9C9U - chains G and L of the 18 polymer chains in the assembly; structure by electron microscopy, 4.50 A resolution (low resolution: residue-level contacts below are approximate; hydrogen-bond / salt-bridge calls are withheld).

# Chain G
Protein: Complement C1q subcomponent subunit B
UniProtKB: P02746 (C1QB_HUMAN); residues 1-44 here correspond to UniProt positions 28-71 (UniProt number = residue number + 27)
Sequence (44 residues; row label = number of the first residue in the row):
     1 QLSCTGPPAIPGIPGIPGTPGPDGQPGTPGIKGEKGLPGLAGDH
Not modelled in the structure: 1-6, 31-44
Modified positions: Pro-8, Pro-11, Pro-14, Pro-17, Pro-20, Pro-26, Pro-29, Pro-38 (4-hydroxyproline; HYP)
Swiss-Prot annotation at these positions:
  - modified residue: Gln-1 (Pyrrolidone carboxylic acid), Pro-8 (4-hydroxyproline), Pro-11 (4-hydroxyproline), Pro-14 (4-hydroxyproline), Pro-26 (4-hydroxyproline), Pro-29 (4-hydroxyproline), Lys-32 (5-hydroxylysine), Lys-35 (5-hydroxylysine), Pro-38 (4-hydroxyproline)

# Chain L
Protein: Complement C1q subcomponent subunit A
UniProtKB: P02745 (C1QA_HUMAN); aligned to UniProt positions 23-59 over residues 1-37 (the alignment contains insertions or deletions, so no single offset holds)
Sequence (37 residues; each row starts with the number of its first residue):
     1 EDLCRAPDGKKGEAGRPGRRGRPGLKGQGEPGAPGIR
Not modelled in the structure: 1-5, 31-37
Modified positions: Pro-17 (4-hydroxyproline; HYP); Pro-23 (4-hydroxyproline; HYP); Pro-34 (4-hydroxyproline; HYP)
Swiss-Prot annotation at these positions:
  - modified residue: Lys-11 (5-hydroxylysine), Pro-17 (4-hydroxyproline), Pro-23 (4-hydroxyproline), Lys-26 (5-hydroxylysine)
  - glycosylation (O-linked (Gal...) hydroxylysine): Lys-11, Lys-26
From the paper describing this entry:
  - mutagenesis - R16A, R19A, R22A: unchanged stability

# How chain G and chain L interact
Residue-residue contacts (38; chain G residue first):
  Pro-7(G) with Ala-6(L)
  Ala-9(G) with Ala-6(L); Pro-7(L); Asp-8(L)
  Ile-10(G) with Asp-8(L); Gly-9(L)
  Pro-11(G) with Gly-9(L)
  Gly-12(G) with Gly-9(L); Lys-10(L)
  Ile-13(G) with Lys-11(L); Gly-12(L)
  Pro-14(G) with Lys-11(L)
  Gly-15(G) with Lys-11(L); Glu-13(L)
  Ile-16(G) with Ala-14(L); Gly-15(L)
  Gly-18(G) with Gly-15(L); Arg-16(L)
  Thr-19(G) with Pro-17(L); Gly-18(L)
  Gly-21(G) with Gly-18(L); Arg-19(L)
  Pro-22(G) with Arg-20(L); Gly-21(L)
  Asp-23(G) with Arg-20(L); Gly-21(L)
  Gly-24(G) with Gly-21(L); Arg-22(L); Pro-23(L)
  Gln-25(G) with Arg-20(L); Pro-23(L); Gly-24(L)
  Gly-27(G) with Gly-24(L); Leu-25(L)
  Thr-28(G) with Leu-25(L); Lys-26(L)
  Pro-29(G) with Lys-26(L)
  Gly-30(G) with Lys-26(L)
Other interface residues (no listed pair), chain G (24 interface residues in all): Pro-8, Pro-17, Pro-20, Pro-26
Other interface residues (no listed pair), chain L (23 interface residues in all): Gly-27, Glu-30

# Overview
24 residues of chain G face 23 of chain L across their interface. The paper reports that R16A, R19A and R22A
of chain L leave stability unchanged.
Here chain G is Complement C1q subcomponent subunit B and chain L is Complement C1q subcomponent subunit A.
Entry 9C9U (Cryo-EM structure of the C1q A, B-crt, C peptide full assembly) was determined by electron
microscopy (same publication as 9C9L).
